Entry 3VYS (X-ray diffraction, 2.35 A resolution); this record covers chains A and B of the 3 polymer chains in the assembly.

== Chain A ==
Name: Hydrogenase expression/formation protein HypC
Source organism: Thermococcus kodakarensis
Reference sequence: Q5JII0 (Q5JII0_PYRKO); numbering as in UniProt (aligned over 2-75)
Sequence (74 residues; row label = number of the first residue in the row):
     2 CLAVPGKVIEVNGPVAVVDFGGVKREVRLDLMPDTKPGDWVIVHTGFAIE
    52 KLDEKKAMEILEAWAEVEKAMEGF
Unresolved in the structure: 55-75
What the authors report for this chain:
  - mutagenesis - V24D: unchanged binding to Hydrogenase expression/formation protein HypD (chain B)
  - conformationally variable residues (order/disorder transition): Glu55 to Phe75

== Chain B ==
Name: Hydrogenase expression/formation protein HypD
Source organism: Thermococcus kodakarensis
Reference sequence: Q5JII1 (Q5JII1_PYRKO); numbering as in UniProt (aligned over 1-372)
Sequence (372 residues; each row starts with the number of its first residue):
     1 MEEPFEAYRSREVAMKLVEKIREEAKTLDGEIRIMHVCGTHEDTVTRHGI
    51 RSLLPENVKVVSGPGCPVCITPVEDIVAMQLIMRKAREEGEEIILTTFGD
   101 MYKIPTPMGSFADLKSEGFDVRIVYGIFDTYRIAKENPDKTVVHFSPGFE
   151 TTTAPAAGMLNVAAQEELENFKIYSVHRLTPPAVEVLLKQGTVFQGLIAP
   201 GHVSTIIGVKGWEYLTEKYGIPQVVAGFEPNDVLMAILMLIRMYKEGEAR
   251 IINEYERAVKYEGNVVAQKMIDKFFEVVDAKWRALGVFPKSGLELRKEWK
   301 DFEIRSFYKVEVPKNLPDLEKGCRCGAVLRGLALPTDCPLFGKTCTPRHP
   351 VGPCMVSYEGTCQIFYKYGVLF
Unresolved in the structure: 1-3, 372
Disulfide bonds: Cys66-Cys69, Cys325-Cys354
Metal / ion sites: 4Fe-4S cluster Fe: Cys323, Cys338, Cys345, Cys362
Small-molecule neighbours: 4Fe-4S cluster (SF4): Cys323, Arg324, Cys325, Cys338, Leu340, Phe341, Cys345, Val351, Gly352, Pro353, Cys354, Met355, Cys362
What the authors report for this chain:
  - catalytic residues: Cys66 (proposed by the authors, not directly observed)
  - mutagenesis - C38A: abolished binding to Fe
  - mutagenesis - C38A: unchanged binding to Hydrogenase expression/formation protein HypC (chain A)

== Chain A / chain B interface ==
Pairs across the interface - 38 pairs, chain A then chain B:
  Cys2(A) - Thr40(B)  hydrogen bond (backbone-side chain)
  Cys2(A) - His202(B)  hydrogen bond
  Cys2(A) - Glu359(B)
  Ala4(A) - His202(B)
  Arg29(A) - Phe128(B)
  Arg29(A) - Val162(B)
  Asp31(A) - Gly158(B)
  Asp31(A) - Val162(B)
  Asp31(A) - Val266(B)
  Asp31(A) - Met270(B)
  Leu32(A) - Ala154(B)  hydrophobic
  Leu32(A) - Pro155(B)
  Leu32(A) - Asn264(B)  hydrogen bond (backbone-side chain)
  Leu32(A) - Ala267(B)  hydrophobic
  Leu32(A) - Met270(B)  hydrophobic
  Met33(A) - Asn264(B)
  Ile43(A) - His202(B)
  Ile43(A) - Tyr255(B)
  Ile43(A) - Ala258(B)  hydrophobic
  His45(A) - Thr151(B)
  His45(A) - Thr152(B)  hydrogen bond
  Thr46(A) - Tyr125(B)
  Thr46(A) - Gly126(B)
  Thr46(A) - Pro155(B)
  Phe48(A) - Ile127(B)  hydrophobic
  Phe48(A) - Pro155(B)
  Phe48(A) - Met159(B)  hydrophobic
  Ile50(A) - Thr205(B)
  Ile50(A) - Asn264(B)
  Glu51(A) - Thr205(B)
  Glu51(A) - Ala258(B)
  Glu51(A) - Lys260(B)  salt bridge
  Glu51(A) - Asn264(B)
  Lys52(A) - Arg257(B)
  Leu53(A) - Phe5(B)  hydrophobic
  Leu53(A) - Arg257(B)
  Leu53(A) - Ala258(B)  hydrophobic
  Asp54(A) - Arg257(B)  hydrogen bond (backbone-backbone)
Also at the interface, not in a pair above, chain B (26 interface residues in all): Ile206, Gly263

== In short ==
15 residues of chain A face 26 of chain B across their interface, with 5 hydrogen bonds and 1 salt bridge.
Polar pairs include Glu51(A)-Lys260(B), Cys2(A)-Thr40(B) and Cys2(A)-His202(B). Chain B binds 4Fe-4S cluster.
The paper reports the catalytic residue Cys66(B); C38A of chain B abolishes binding to Fe.
Chain A is Hydrogenase expression/formation protein HypC and chain B is Hydrogenase expression/formation
protein HypD, both from Thermococcus kodakarensis; the structure, Crystal structure of the HypC-HypD-HypE
complex (form I), was determined by X-ray diffraction together with 3VYT and 3VYU from the same study.
